Entry 4B70 (X-ray diffraction, 1.60 A resolution); this record covers chain A.

== Chain A ==
Molecule: Beta-secretase 1
Source organism: Homo sapiens
Notes: EC 3.4.23.46
UniProtKB: P56817 (BACE1_HUMAN); residues 1-384 here correspond to UniProt positions 62-445 (UniProt number = residue number + 61)
Chain sequence (385 residues; row label = number of the first residue in the row):
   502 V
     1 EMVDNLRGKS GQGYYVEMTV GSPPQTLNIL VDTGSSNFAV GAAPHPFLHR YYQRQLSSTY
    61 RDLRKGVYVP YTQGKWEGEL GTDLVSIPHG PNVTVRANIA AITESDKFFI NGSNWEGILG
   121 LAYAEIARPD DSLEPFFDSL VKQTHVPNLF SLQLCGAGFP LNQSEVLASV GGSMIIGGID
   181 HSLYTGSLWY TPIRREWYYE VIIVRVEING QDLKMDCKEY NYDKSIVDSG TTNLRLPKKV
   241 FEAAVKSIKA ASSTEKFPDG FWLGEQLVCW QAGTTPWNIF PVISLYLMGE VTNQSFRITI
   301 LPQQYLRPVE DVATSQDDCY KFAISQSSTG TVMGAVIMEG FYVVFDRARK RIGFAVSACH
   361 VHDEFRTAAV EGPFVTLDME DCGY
Not modelled in the structure: 158-170
Cystine bridges: Cys-155/Cys-359, Cys-217/Cys-382, Cys-269/Cys-319
Curated features (UniProtKB/Swiss-Prot):
  - active site: Asp-32, Asp-228
  - modified residue (N6-acetyllysine): Lys-65, Lys-214, Lys-218, Lys-224, Lys-238, Lys-239, Lys-246
  - glycosylation (N-linked (GlcNAc...) asparagine): Asn-92, Asn-111, Asn-162, Asn-293

== Overview ==
UniProt lists active-site residues Asp-32 and Asp-228.
Chain A is Beta-secretase 1 (Homo sapiens); the structure, Aminoimidazoles as BACE-1 Inhibitors: From De Novo
Design to Ab- lowering in Brain, was determined by X-ray diffraction (same publication as 4B72, 4B77 and
4B78).
